Entry 2EIR (X-ray diffraction, 2.50 A resolution); this record covers chain A.

# Chain A
Name: Thioredoxin 1
From: Escherichia coli
UniProtKB: P0AA25 (THIO_ECOLI); residues 1-108 here correspond to UniProt positions 2-109 (UniProt number = residue number + 1)
Amino-acid sequence (108 residues; each row starts with the number of its first residue):
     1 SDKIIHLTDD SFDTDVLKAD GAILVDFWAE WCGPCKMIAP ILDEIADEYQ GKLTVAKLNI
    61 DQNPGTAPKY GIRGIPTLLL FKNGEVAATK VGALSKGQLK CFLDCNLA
Disordered / not traced: 108
Cystine bridges: Cys32-Cys35
Sequence notes: engineered mutation Cys101 (Glu102 in P0AA25), Cys105 (Ala106 in P0AA25)
Bound ions: Cu ion: Ser1, Asp2
UniProt features mapped onto this chain:
  - active site (Nucleophile): Cys32, Cys35
  - site: Asp26 (Deprotonates C-terminal active site Cys), Gly33 (Contributes to redox potential value), Pro34 (Contributes to redox potential value)
  - modified residue: Lys69 (N6-acetyllysine)

# In short
Ser1 and Asp2 form the Cu ion site. Curated annotation (UniProt) lists active-site residues Cys32 and Cys35.
Chain A is Thioredoxin 1 (Escherichia coli); the structure, Design of Disulfide-linked Thioredoxin Dimers and
Multimers Through Analysis of Crystal Contacts, was determined by X-ray diffraction (same publication as 2EIO
and 2EIQ).
